7OFV - chains A and B; structure by X-ray diffraction, 1.43 A resolution.

Chain A:
Molecule: Ephrin type-A receptor 4
From: Homo sapiens
Notes: EC 2.7.10.1
UniProt: P54764 (EPHA4_HUMAN); residues 29-209 here = UniProt positions 29-209
Amino-acid sequence (185 residues; each row starts with the number of its first residue):
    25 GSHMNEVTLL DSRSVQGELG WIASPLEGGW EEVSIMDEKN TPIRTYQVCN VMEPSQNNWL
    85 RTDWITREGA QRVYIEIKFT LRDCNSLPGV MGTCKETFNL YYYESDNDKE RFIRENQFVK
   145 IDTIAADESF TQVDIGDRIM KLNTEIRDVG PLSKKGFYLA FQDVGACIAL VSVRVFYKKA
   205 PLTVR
Unresolved in the structure: 25
Construct notes: expression tag (25-28); engineered mutation Ala-204 (Cys in P54764)
Disulfides: Cys-73/Cys-191, Cys-108/Cys-118
Swiss-Prot annotation at these positions:
  - mutagenesis: Gln-40 (Q40A: 10-fold reduced affinity for EFNB2; when associated with A-42), Glu-42 (E42A: 10-fold reduced affinity for EFNB2; when associated with A-40)
Reported in the primary citation:
  - binding site for EphA4 agonist ligand (chain B): Glu-55, Ile-59, Met-60, Asp-61, Glu-62, Gln-71, Val-72, Cys-73, Thr-104, Leu-105, Arg-106, Ile-159, Met-164, Cys-191, Ile-192, Ala-193
  - conformationally variable residues (loop rearrangement): Met-60, Met-164
  - mutagenesis - R37K/G52H/I59G/M60V/E77D/V157M/I159L/M164L: decreased binding to EphA4 agonist ligand (chain B)

Chain B:
Molecule: EphA4 agonist ligand
Amino-acid sequence (6 residues; numbered 1 to 6; the number before each row is that of its first residue):
     1 XXXXGX
Modified positions: VDK ([(1S,3S)-3-carboxycyclohexyl]azanium) at position 1, 4PQ (5-hydroxy-L-tryptophan) at position 2, BIF ((R)-2-amino-3-(4-phenylcyclohexyl)propanoic acid) at position 3, HRG (L-homoarginine) at position 4, VDQ (4-morpholin-4-ylaniline) at position 6

Chain A / chain B interface:
Pairs across the interface - 25 pairs, chain A then chain B:
  Glu-55(A) with VDK_1(B)
  Ile-59(A) with BIF_3(B)
  Met-60(A) with Gly-5(B); VDQ_6(B)
  Asp-61(A) with BIF_3(B); VDQ_6(B)
  Glu-62(A) with BIF_3(B); VDQ_6(B)
  Gln-71(A) with VDK_1(B); 4PQ_2(B), hydrogen bond (side chain-backbone); BIF_3(B), hydrogen bond (side chain-backbone)
  Val-72(A) with 4PQ_2(B)
  Cys-73(A) with 4PQ_2(B)
  Thr-104(A) with 4PQ_2(B); BIF_3(B)
  Leu-105(A) with 4PQ_2(B)
  Arg-106(A) with 4PQ_2(B)
  Val-157(A) with BIF_3(B)
  Ile-159(A) with BIF_3(B); VDQ_6(B)
  Met-164(A) with BIF_3(B)
  Cys-191(A) with 4PQ_2(B)
  Ile-192(A) with 4PQ_2(B)
  Ala-193(A) with 4PQ_2(B); BIF_3(B)
Also at the interface, not in a pair above, chain A (19 interface residues in all): Val-57, Val-195
Also at the interface, not in a pair above, chain B (6 interface residues in all): HRG_4

Summary:
Chain A and chain B form an interface of 19 and 6 residues respectively; the contacts include 2 hydrogen
bonds. Polar pairs include Gln-71(A)/4PQ_2(B) and Gln-71(A)/BIF_3(B). The paper reports a binding site for
EphA4 agonist ligand (chain B) at Glu-55(A), Ile-59(A) and Met-60(A) among others;
R37K/G52H/I59G/M60V/E77D/V157M/I159L/M164L of chain A reduce binding to EphA4 agonist ligand (chain B).
Here chain A is Ephrin type-A receptor 4 (Homo sapiens) and chain B is EphA4 agonist ligand. Entry 7OFV
(NMR-guided design of potent and selective EphA4 agonistic ligands) was determined by X-ray diffraction.
